8J02 - chains A and B of the 8 polymer chains in the assembly; structure by electron microscopy, 3.50 A resolution.

Chain A (and B):
Protein: Potassium voltage-gated channel subfamily KQT member 2
Source organism: Homo sapiens
Notes: chain B of this document is another copy of the same molecule, construct and numbering; everything in this record applies to it too
UniProt: O43526 (KCNQ2_HUMAN); residue numbers follow UniProt; this construct covers 64-703
Chain sequence (656 residues; each row starts with the number of its first residue):
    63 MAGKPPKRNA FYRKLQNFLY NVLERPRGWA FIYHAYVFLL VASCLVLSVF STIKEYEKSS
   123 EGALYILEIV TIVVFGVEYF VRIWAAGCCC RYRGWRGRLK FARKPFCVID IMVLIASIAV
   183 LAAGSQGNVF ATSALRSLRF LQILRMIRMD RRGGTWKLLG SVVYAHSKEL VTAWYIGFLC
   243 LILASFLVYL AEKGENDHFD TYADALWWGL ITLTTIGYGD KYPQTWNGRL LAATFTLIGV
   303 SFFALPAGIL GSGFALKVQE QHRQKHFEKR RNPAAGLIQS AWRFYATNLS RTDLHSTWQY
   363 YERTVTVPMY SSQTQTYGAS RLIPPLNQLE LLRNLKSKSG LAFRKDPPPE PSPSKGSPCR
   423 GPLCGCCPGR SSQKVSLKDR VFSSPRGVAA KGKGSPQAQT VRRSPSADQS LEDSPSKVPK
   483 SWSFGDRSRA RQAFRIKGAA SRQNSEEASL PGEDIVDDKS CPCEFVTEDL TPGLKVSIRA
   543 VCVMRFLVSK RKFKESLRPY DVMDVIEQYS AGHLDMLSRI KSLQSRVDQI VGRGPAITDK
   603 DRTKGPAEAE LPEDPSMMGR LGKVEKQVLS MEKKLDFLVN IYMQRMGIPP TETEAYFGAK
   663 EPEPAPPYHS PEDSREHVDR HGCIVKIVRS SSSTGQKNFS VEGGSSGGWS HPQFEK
Disordered / not traced: 63-69, 185-194, 368-534, 601-718
Construct notes: initiating methionine (63); conflict A104 (Phe in O43526), V703 (Ala in O43526); expression tag (704-718)
Ligand contacts:
  - cannabidiol (P0T), molecule 1: V225, L232, A235, W236, G239, F240, F304, F305, P308, L312
  - cannabidiol (P0T), molecule 2: L299, I300, S303, F304
  - PIO ([(2R)-2-octanoyloxy-3-[oxidanyl-[(1R,2R,3S,4R,5R,6S)-2,3,6-tris(oxidanyl)-4,5-diphosphonooxy-cyclohexyl]oxy-phosphoryl]oxy-propyl] octanoate), molecule 1: P88, F93, F100, D212, R214, T217, K327
  - PIO, molecule 2: S229, K230, V233, W236, Y237

How chain A and chain B interact:
Pairs across the interface (79):
  F100(A) - W236(B)  hydrophobic
  L107(A) - F240(B)  hydrophobic
  V111(A) - Y264(B)  hydrophobic
  V111(A) - A265(B)  hydrophobic
  V111(A) - L268(B)  hydrophobic
  T114(A) - Y264(B)
  I115(A) - A265(B)  hydrophobic
  R201(A) - F248(B)
  F202(A) - F248(B)  hydrophobic
  I205(A) - I244(B)  hydrophobic
  M208(A) - Y237(B)
  M208(A) - F240(B)  hydrophobic
  T217(A) - T234(B)
  T217(A) - Y237(B)
  W218(A) - Y237(B)
  W218(A) - I238(B)  hydrophobic
  W218(A) - L241(B)  hydrophobic
  L220(A) - T234(B)
  L221(A) - I238(B)  hydrophobic
  L221(A) - F304(B)  hydrophobic
  A265(A) - W288(B)  hydrophobic
  D266(A) - W288(B)
  W269(A) - P285(B)  hydrophobic
  W269(A) - R291(B)
  W269(A) - A294(B)  hydrophobic
  L272(A) - A295(B)  hydrophobic
  L272(A) - L299(B)  hydrophobic
  T277(A) - T277(B)
  I278(A) - T277(B)
  I278(A) - I278(B)
  I278(A) - G279(B)
  I278(A) - T298(B)
  G279(A) - G279(B)
  Y280(A) - W270(B)
  Y280(A) - T274(B)
  Y280(A) - G279(B)
  Y280(A) - Y280(B)
  Y280(A) - G281(B)
  Y280(A) - K283(B)
  Y280(A) - Y284(B)  hydrophobic
  D282(A) - Y284(B)
  A309(A) - S303(B)
  A309(A) - A306(B)  hydrophobic
  A309(A) - L307(B)
  L312(A) - L307(B)
  G313(A) - L307(B)
  G313(A) - I311(B)
  F316(A) - E231(B)
  F316(A) - T234(B)
  F316(A) - L307(B)  hydrophobic
  V320(A) - E231(B)
  Q323(A) - K230(B)  hydrogen bond
  P561(A) - M565(B)  hydrophobic
  D563(A) - M565(B)
  V564(A) - V564(B)  hydrophobic
  V564(A) - M565(B)  hydrophobic
  V567(A) - M565(B)  hydrophobic
  V567(A) - I568(B)  hydrophobic
  I568(A) - I568(B)  hydrophobic
  Y571(A) - Y571(B)
  Y571(A) - S572(B)
  Y571(A) - H575(B)
  G574(A) - H575(B)
  H575(A) - H575(B)
  D577(A) - L579(B)
  M578(A) - H575(B)
  M578(A) - M578(B)  hydrophobic
  M578(A) - L579(B)  hydrophobic
  R581(A) - I582(B)
  R581(A) - Q586(B)  hydrogen bond
  L585(A) - Q586(B)
  R588(A) - V589(B)
  R588(A) - D590(B)  salt bridge
  Q591(A) - V593(B)
  I592(A) - I592(B)  hydrophobic
  R595(A) - V593(B)
  R595(A) - G596(B)
  R595(A) - P597(B)
  I599(A) - T600(B)
Interface residues without a listed pair, chain A (55 interface residues in all): R198, I209, D212, T263, T276, K283, F305, P308, A317, I582
Interface residues without a listed pair, chain B (56 interface residues in all): L252, T263, V302, K583, L585

Overview:
55 residues of chain A face 56 of chain B across their interface; the contacts include 2 hydrogen bonds and 1
salt bridge. Polar contacts include R588(A)-D590(B), Q323(A)-K230(B) and R581(A)-Q586(B). Bound to chain A:
cannabidiol and compound PIO.
Both chains are Potassium voltage-gated channel subfamily KQT member 2 (Homo sapiens). Entry 8J02 (Human
KCNQ2(F104A)-CaM-PIP2-CBD complex in state II) was determined by electron microscopy (same publication as
8J00, 8J01, 8J03, 8J04, 8J05 and 8W4U).
